9C80 - chains A and B; structure by X-ray diffraction, 1.77 A resolution.

Chain A (and B):
Name: 3C-like proteinase nsp5
Organism: Severe acute respiratory syndrome coronavirus 2
Notes: EC 3.4.22.69; chain B of this document is another copy of the same molecule, construct and numbering; everything in this record applies to it too
Reference sequence: P0DTD1 (R1AB_SARS2); residues 1-306 here correspond to UniProt positions 3264-3569 (UniProt number = residue number + 3263)
Chain sequence (306 residues; numbered 1 to 306; the number before each row is that of its first residue):
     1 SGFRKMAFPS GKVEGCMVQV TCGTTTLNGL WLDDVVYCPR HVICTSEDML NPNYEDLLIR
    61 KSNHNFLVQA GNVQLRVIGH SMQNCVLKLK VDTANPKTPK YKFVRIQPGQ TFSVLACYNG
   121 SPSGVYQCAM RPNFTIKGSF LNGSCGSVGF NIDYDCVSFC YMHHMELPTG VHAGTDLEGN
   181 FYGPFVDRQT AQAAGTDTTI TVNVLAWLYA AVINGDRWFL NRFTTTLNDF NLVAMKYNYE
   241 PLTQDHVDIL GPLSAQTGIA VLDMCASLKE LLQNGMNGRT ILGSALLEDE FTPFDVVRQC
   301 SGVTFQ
Not modelled in the structure: 303-306 (chain B: 302-306)
Swiss-Prot annotation at these positions:
  - active site: His41 (For 3CL-PRO activity), Cys145 (Nucleophile)
  - site: Gln306 (Cleavage)
  - cross-link (Glycyl lysine isopeptide (Lys-Gly)): Lys5 (interchain with G-Cter in ubiquitin), Lys90 (interchain with G-Cter in ubiquitin)
Glycans and other covalent adducts: compound A1AUX linked to Cys145
Residues lining bound ligands: A1AUX ((5R,7S,8R)-7-(2-fluorophenyl)-3-[(2-fluorophenyl)carbamoyl]-4,5,6,7-tetrahydropyrazolo[1,5-a]pyrimidine-5-carboxylic acid): Leu27, His41, Met49, Phe140, Leu141, Asn142, Gly143, Ser144, His163, His164, Met165, Glu166, His172, Asp187, Arg188, Gln189
From the paper describing this entry:
  - binding site for A1AUX: His41, Cys145, His163, Glu166
  - catalytic residues: Cys145

Interface between chain A and chain B:
Residue-residue contacts - 75 pairs, chain A then chain B:
  Ser1(A) with Gly138(B); Ser139(B); Phe140(B), hydrogen bond (backbone-backbone); Glu166(B), hydrogen bond; His172(B), hydrogen bond (backbone-side chain)
  Gly2(A) with Gly138(B); Ser139(B), hydrogen bond (backbone-side chain)
  Arg4(A) with Lys5(B); Tyr126(B); Gln127(B), hydrogen bond (side chain-backbone); Cys128(B), hydrogen bond; Lys137(B), hydrogen bond (side chain-backbone); Gly138(B); Ser139(B)
  Lys5(A) with Arg4(B); Tyr126(B)
  Met6(A) with Gly124(B); Val125(B); Tyr126(B), hydrophobic; Ser139(B)
  Ala7(A) with Gly124(B); Val125(B), hydrogen bond (backbone-backbone)
  Phe8(A) with Val125(B)
  Pro9(A) with Ser10(B); Glu14(B); Pro122(B), hydrophobic; Ser123(B); Gly124(B)
  Ser10(A) with Pro9(B); Ser10(B), hydrogen bond (side chain-backbone); Glu14(B), hydrogen bond (backbone-side chain)
  Gly11(A) with Gly11(B); Glu14(B), hydrogen bond (backbone-side chain)
  Glu14(A) with Pro9(B); Ser10(B), hydrogen bond (side chain-backbone); Gly11(B), hydrogen bond (side chain-backbone)
  Pro122(A) with Pro9(B)
  Ser123(A) with Pro9(B)
  Gly124(A) with Met6(B); Ala7(B); Pro9(B)
  Val125(A) with Met6(B); Ala7(B), hydrogen bond (backbone-backbone); Phe8(B); Val125(B), hydrophobic
  Tyr126(A) with Arg4(B); Lys5(B); Met6(B), hydrophobic
  Gln127(A) with Arg4(B), hydrogen bond (backbone-side chain)
  Cys128(A) with Arg4(B), hydrogen bond
  Lys137(A) with Arg4(B), hydrogen bond (backbone-side chain)
  Gly138(A) with Ser1(B); Gly2(B); Arg4(B)
  Ser139(A) with Ser1(B); Gly2(B), hydrogen bond (side chain-backbone); Arg4(B); Met6(B); Gln299(B), hydrogen bond
  Phe140(A) with Ser1(B), hydrogen bond (backbone-backbone)
  Leu141(A) with Gln299(B); Cys300(B); Ser301(B)
  Glu166(A) with Ser1(B), hydrogen bond (side chain-backbone)
  His172(A) with Ser1(B), hydrogen bond (side chain-backbone)
  Thr280(A) with Leu286(B)
  Gly283(A) with Leu286(B)
  Ala285(A) with Ala285(B), hydrophobic; Leu286(B), hydrophobic
  Leu286(A) with Gly283(B); Ala285(B), hydrophobic
  Gln299(A) with Ser139(B), hydrogen bond; Leu141(B)
  Ser301(A) with Leu141(B)
  Gly302(A) with Leu141(B)
Also at the interface, not in a pair above, chain A (37 interface residues in all): Phe3, Lys12, Leu115, Ser284, Cys300
Also at the interface, not in a pair above, chain B (35 interface residues in all): Phe3, Leu115, Thr280, Ser284

Overview:
The interface between chain A and chain B involves 37 residues on one side and 35 on the other; the contacts
include 23 hydrogen bonds. Polar contacts include Ser1(A)-Glu166(B), Ser1(A)-His172(B) and Gly2(A)-Ser139(B).
Covalently linked compound A1AUX: at Cys145(A). The paper reports the catalytic residue Cys145(A); a binding
site for A1AUX at His41(A), Cys145(A) and His163(A) among others.
Chain A and chain B are both 3C-like proteinase nsp5 (Severe acute respiratory syndrome coronavirus 2); the
structure, Co-structure of SARS-CoV-2 (COVID-19 with covalent inhibitor, was determined by X-ray diffraction
(same publication as 9C7W and 9C8Q).
